PDB entry 4A7M | X-ray diffraction, 1.71 A resolution | chain A

Chain A:
Protein: Cytochrome C peroxidase, mitochondrial
From: Saccharomyces cerevisiae
Notes: EC 1.11.1.5
UniProt: P00431 (CCPR_YEAST); residues 1-294 here correspond to UniProt positions 68-361 (UniProt number = residue number + 67)
Chain sequence (296 residues; numbered -1 to 294; the number before each row is that of its first residue; numbers below 1 keep their minus sign (Met-1 is residue -1)):
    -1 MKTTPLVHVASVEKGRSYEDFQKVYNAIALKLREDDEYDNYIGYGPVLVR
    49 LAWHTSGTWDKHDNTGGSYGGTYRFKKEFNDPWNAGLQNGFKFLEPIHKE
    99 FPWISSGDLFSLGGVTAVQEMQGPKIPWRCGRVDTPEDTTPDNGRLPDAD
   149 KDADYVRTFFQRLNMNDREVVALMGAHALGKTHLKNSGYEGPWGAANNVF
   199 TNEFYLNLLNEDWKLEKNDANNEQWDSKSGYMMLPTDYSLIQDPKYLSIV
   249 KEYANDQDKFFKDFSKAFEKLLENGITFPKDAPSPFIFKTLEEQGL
Disordered / not traced: -1 to 1
Differences from the reference sequence: expression tag (-1 to 0); engineered mutation Trp81 (Ser148 in P00431)
Bound ions: heme Fe near His175 (its only coordinating residue here)
Residues lining bound ligands: heme (HEM): Pro44, Val45, Val47, Arg48, Trp51, Pro145, Asp146, Ala147, Val154, Phe158, Leu171, Met172, Ala174, His175, Leu177, Gly178, Lys179, Thr180, His181, Asn184, Ser185, Tyr187, Trp191, Leu232, Thr234, Phe262, Phe266
Swiss-Prot annotation at these positions:
  - active site: His52 (Proton acceptor), Trp191 (Tryptophan radical intermediate)
  - binding site (heme b): His175
  - site: Arg48 (Transition state stabilizer)
  - modified residue: Tyr153 (Phosphotyrosine)

In short:
Ligands of chain A: heme. From UniProt: active-site residues His52 and Trp191 and heme b-binding residue
His175.
Chain A is Cytochrome C peroxidase, mitochondrial (Saccharomyces cerevisiae); the structure, cytochrome c
peroxidase S81W mutant, was determined by X-ray diffraction, deposited together with 4A78, 4A6Z and 4A71.
